PDB entry 8JMK | X-ray diffraction, 2.70 A resolution | chains C and D of the 6 polymer chains in the assembly

== Chain C (and D) ==
Protein: SpoOJ regulator (Soj)
Source organism: Helicobacter pylori 26695
Notes: chain D of this document is another copy of the same molecule, construct and numbering; everything in this record applies to it too
UniProtKB: O25759 (O25759_HELPY); residues 1-264 here = UniProt positions 1-264
Amino-acid sequence (264 residues; numbered 1 to 264; the number before each row is that of its first residue):
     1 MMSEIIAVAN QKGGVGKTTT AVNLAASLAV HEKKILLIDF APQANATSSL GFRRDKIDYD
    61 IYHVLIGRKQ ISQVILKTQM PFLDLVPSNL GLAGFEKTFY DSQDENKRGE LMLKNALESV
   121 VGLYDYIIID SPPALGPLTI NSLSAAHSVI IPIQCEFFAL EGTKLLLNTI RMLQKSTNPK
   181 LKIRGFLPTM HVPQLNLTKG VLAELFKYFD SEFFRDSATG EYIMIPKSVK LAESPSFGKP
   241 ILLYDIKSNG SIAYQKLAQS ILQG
Differences from the reference sequence: engineered mutation A41 (Asp in O25759)
Metal / ion sites: Mg2+: T18 (together with ATP)
Residues lining bound ligands:
  - ATP (adenosine-5'-triphosphate), molecule 1: K12, G13, G14, V15, G16, K17, T18, T19, Q43, N45, P133, M190, I225, P226, K227, S228, V229, L231, A232
  - ATP, molecule 2: K12, G13, Q154, E156, F158
What the authors report for this chain:
  - binding site for the 24-nt DNA strand: K199, K227
  - binding site for ATP: K227

== How chain C and chain D interact ==
Residue-residue contacts (43; chain C residue first):
  Q11(C) with Q43(D), hydrogen bond (backbone-side chain)
  K12(C) with N45(D)
  G13(C) with G13(D); G14(D)
  G14(C) with G13(D), hydrogen bond (backbone-backbone); G14(D)
  Q43(C) with Q11(D), hydrogen bond (side chain-backbone); P133(D)
  N45(C) with K12(D); F158(D); E161(D)
  S48(C) with F157(D); E161(D), hydrogen bond
  S49(C) with F158(D)
  R54(C) with L165(D)
  E96(C) with E96(D); Y100(D), hydrogen bond
  K97(C) with Y100(D); Q103(D)
  Y100(C) with E96(D), hydrogen bond; K97(D)
  Q103(C) with K97(D)
  P133(C) with Q43(D), hydrogen bond (backbone-side chain); P133(D)
  G136(C) with E96(D)
  P137(C) with E96(D)
  F157(C) with S48(D); P235(D); S236(D)
  F158(C) with N45(D); S48(D); S49(D); P235(D), hydrophobic
  E161(C) with R53(D), salt bridge; R54(D), salt bridge
  L165(C) with R54(D); L90(D), hydrophobic
  L195(C) with V229(D), hydrophobic
  L197(C) with A232(D), hydrophobic
  A232(C) with L197(D), hydrophobic
  P235(C) with F157(D); F158(D), hydrophobic
  S236(C) with F157(D)
Interface residues without a listed pair, chain C (33 interface residues in all): L90, A93, A134, L135, E156, K227, V229, E233
Interface residues without a listed pair, chain D (30 interface residues in all): L135, P137, E156, K227, E233

== Overview ==
33 residues of chain C and 30 residues of chain D are in contact, with 7 hydrogen bonds and 2 salt bridges.
Among the polar pairs are E161(C)-R53(D), E161(C)-R54(D) and Q11(C)-Q43(D). Chain C binds ATP. The paper
reports a binding site for the 24-nt DNA strand at K199(C) and K227(C); a binding site for ATP at K227(C).
Both chains are SpoOJ regulator (Soj) (Helicobacter pylori 26695). Entry 8JMK (Structure of Helicobacter
pylori Soj mutant, D41A bound to DNA) was determined by X-ray diffraction (same publication as 8JMJ and 8JML).
